Entry 8HEY (electron microscopy, 4.10 A resolution (low resolution: residue-level contacts below are approximate; hydrogen-bond / salt-bridge calls are withheld)); this record covers chains a and M of the 22 polymer chains in the assembly.

Chain a:
Molecule: Major capsid protein
Organism: Human betaherpesvirus 5
Reference sequence: A0A1U8QPG3 (A0A1U8QPG3_HCMV); numbering as in UniProt (aligned over 1-1370)
Sequence (1370 residues; row label = number of the first residue in the row):
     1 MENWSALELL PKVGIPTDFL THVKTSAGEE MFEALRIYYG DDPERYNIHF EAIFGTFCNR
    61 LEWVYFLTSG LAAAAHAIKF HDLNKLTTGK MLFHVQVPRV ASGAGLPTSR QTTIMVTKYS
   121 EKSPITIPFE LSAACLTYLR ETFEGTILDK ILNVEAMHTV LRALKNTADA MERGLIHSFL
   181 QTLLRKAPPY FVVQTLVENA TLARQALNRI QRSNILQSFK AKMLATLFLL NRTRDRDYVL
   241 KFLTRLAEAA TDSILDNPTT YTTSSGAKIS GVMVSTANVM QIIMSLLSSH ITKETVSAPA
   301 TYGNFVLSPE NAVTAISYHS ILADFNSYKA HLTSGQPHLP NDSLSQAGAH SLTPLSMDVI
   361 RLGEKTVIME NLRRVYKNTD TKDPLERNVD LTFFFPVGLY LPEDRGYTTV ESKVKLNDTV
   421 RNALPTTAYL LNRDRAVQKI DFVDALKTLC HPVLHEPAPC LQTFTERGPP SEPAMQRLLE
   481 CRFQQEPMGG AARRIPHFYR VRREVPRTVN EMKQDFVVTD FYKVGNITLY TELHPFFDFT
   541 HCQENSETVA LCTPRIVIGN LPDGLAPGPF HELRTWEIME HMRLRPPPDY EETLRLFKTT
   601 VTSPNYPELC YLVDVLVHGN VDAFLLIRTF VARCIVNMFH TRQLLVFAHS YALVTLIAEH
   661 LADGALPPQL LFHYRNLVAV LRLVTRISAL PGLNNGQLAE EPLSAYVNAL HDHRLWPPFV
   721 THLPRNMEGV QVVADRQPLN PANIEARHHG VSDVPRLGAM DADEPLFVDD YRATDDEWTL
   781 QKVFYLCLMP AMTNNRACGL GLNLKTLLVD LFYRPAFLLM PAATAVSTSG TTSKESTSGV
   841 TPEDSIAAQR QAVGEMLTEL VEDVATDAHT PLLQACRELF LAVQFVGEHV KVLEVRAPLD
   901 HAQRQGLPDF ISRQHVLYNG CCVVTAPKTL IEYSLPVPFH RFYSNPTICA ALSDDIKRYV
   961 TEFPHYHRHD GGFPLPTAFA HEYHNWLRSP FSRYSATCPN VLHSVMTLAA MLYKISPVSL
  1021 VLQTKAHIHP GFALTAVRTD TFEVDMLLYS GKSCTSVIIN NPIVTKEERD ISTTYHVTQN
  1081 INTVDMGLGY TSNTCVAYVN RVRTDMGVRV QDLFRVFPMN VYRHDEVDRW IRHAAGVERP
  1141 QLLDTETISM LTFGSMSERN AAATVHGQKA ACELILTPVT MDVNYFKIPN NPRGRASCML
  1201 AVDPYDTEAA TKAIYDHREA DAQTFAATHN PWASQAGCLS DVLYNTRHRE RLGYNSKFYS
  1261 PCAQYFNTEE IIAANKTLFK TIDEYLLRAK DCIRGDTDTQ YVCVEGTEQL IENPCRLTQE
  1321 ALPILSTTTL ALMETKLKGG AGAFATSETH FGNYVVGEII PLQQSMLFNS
Not modelled in the structure: 1-54, 471-486, 823-841
Disulfide bonds: Cys1292-Cys1303

Chain M:
Molecule: Capsid vertex component 1
Organism: Human betaherpesvirus 5
Reference sequence: A0A6C0PJD3 (A0A6C0PJD3_HCMV); residue numbers follow UniProt; this construct covers 1-594
Sequence (594 residues; numbered 1 to 594; the number before each row is that of its first residue):
     1 METHLYSDLA FEARFADDEQ LPLHLVLDQE VLSNEEAETL RYVYYRNVDS AGRSTGRAPG
    61 GDEDDAPASD DAEDAVGGDR AFDRERRTWQ RACFRVLPRP LELLDYLRQS GLTVTLEKEQ
   121 RVRMFYAVFT TLGLRCPDNR LSGAQTLHLR LVWPDGSYRD WEFLARDLLR EEMEANKRDR
   181 QHQLATTTNH RRRGGLRNNL DNGSDRRLPE AAVASLETAV STPFFEIPNG AGTSSANGDG
   241 RFSNLEQRVA RLLRGDEEFI YHAGPLEPPS KIRGHELVQL RLDVNPDLMY ATDPHDRDEV
   301 ARTDEWKGAG VSRLREVWDV QHRVRLRVLW YVNSFWRSRE LSYDDHEVEL YRALDAYRAR
   361 IAVEYVLIRA VRDEIYAVLR RDGGALPQRF ACHVSRNMSW RVVWELCRHA LALWMDWADV
   421 RSCIIKALTP RLSRGAAAAA QRARRQRERS APKPQELLFG PRNESGPPAE QTWYADVVRC
   481 VRAQVDLGVE VRAARCPRTG LWIVRDRRGR LRRWLSQPEV CVLYVTPDLD FYWVLPGGFA
   541 VSSRVTLHGL AQRALRDRFQ NFEAVLARGM HVEAGRQEPE TPRVSGRRLP FDDL
Not modelled in the structure: 177-300, 465-467, 592-594

How chain a and chain M interact:
Pairs across the interface (45; chain a residue first):
  Glu456(a) with Arg587(M)
  Gly468(a) with Arg508(M)
  Pro469(a) with Arg508(M)
  Phe498(a) with Arg482(M)
  Val501(a) with Val481(M); Arg482(M)
  Arg503(a) with Val481(M); Glu519(M)
  Val505(a) with Arg482(M)
  Asn545(a) with Asp486(M); Gly488(M); Val489(M)
  Ser546(a) with Asp486(M); Val489(M); Arg512(M)
  Glu547(a) with Asp506(M)
  Glu700(a) with Arg123(M)
  Gln737(a) with His322(M); Arg323(M)
  Asn740(a) with Trp318(M)
  Pro898(a) with Phe125(M)
  His901(a) with Pro100(M); Phe125(M)
  Arg904(a) with Asn34(M); Phe125(M)
  Gln905(a) with Arg587(M)
  Pro908(a) with Asn34(M)
  Asp909(a) with Ser33(M); Glu35(M)
  Met1119(a) with Arg587(M); Arg588(M); Leu589(M); Phe591(M)
  Asn1120(a) with Arg587(M)
  Val1121(a) with Arg99(M); Arg587(M); Leu589(M)
  Arg1123(a) with Asn34(M); Glu38(M); Arg99(M); Pro100(M)
  His1124(a) with Pro100(M)
  Leu1142(a) with Phe591(M)
  Leu1252(a) with Arg588(M)
  Gly1253(a) with Arg588(M)
Interface residues without a listed pair, chain a (32 interface residues in all): Thr465, Gln731, Pro741, Tyr1122, Arg1251
Interface residues without a listed pair, chain M (28 interface residues in all): Glu30, Trp514, Glu580, Gly586

Summary:
The interface between chain a and chain M involves 32 residues on one side and 28 on the other.
Chain a is Major capsid protein and chain M is Capsid vertex component 1, both from Human betaherpesvirus 5;
the structure, One CVSC-binding penton vertex in HCMV B-capsid, was determined by electron microscopy,
deposited together with 8HEU and 8HEV.
